Entry 6B3B (X-ray diffraction, 1.85 A resolution); this record covers chain A.

[Chain A]
Protein: AprA Methyltransferase 1
Source organism: Moorea bouillonii
Reference sequence: A0A1U7N2Z8 (A0A1U7N2Z8_9CYAN); numbering as in UniProt (aligned over 2-629)
Sequence (652 residues; row label = number of the first residue in the row; numbers below 1 keep their minus sign (Met-22 is residue -22)):
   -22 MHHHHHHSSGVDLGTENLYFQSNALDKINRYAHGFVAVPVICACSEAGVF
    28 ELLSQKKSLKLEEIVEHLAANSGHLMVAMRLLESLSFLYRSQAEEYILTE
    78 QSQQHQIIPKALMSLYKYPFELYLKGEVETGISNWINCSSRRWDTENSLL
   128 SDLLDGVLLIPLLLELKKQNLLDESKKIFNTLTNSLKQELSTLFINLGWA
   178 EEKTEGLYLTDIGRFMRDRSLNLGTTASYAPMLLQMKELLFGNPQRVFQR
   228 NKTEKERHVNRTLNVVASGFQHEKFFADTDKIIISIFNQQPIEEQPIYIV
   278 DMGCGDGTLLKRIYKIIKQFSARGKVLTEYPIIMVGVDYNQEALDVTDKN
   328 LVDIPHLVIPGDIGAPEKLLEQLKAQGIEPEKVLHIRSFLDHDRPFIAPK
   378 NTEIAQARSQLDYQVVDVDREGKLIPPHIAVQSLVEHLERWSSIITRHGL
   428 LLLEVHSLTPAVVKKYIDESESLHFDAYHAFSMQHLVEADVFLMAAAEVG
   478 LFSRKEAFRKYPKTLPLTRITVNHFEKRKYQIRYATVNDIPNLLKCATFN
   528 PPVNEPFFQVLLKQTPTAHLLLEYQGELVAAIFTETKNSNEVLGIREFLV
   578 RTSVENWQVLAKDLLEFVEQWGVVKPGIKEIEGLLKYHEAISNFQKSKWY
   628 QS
Unresolved in the structure: -22 to 0, 150-154
Differences from the reference sequence: expression tag (-22 to 1); engineered mutation Ile274 (Ser in A0A1U7N2Z8), Pro528 (Gln in A0A1U7N2Z8)
Ion coordination: Mn2+: His369, His456, Gln461 (together with malonate ion)
Small-molecule neighbours:
  - malonate ion (MLI): Thr202, Tyr206, Arg238, Asn241, Ser245, His249, His369, Asp370, Phe452, Tyr455, His456, Gln461
  - S-adenosylmethionine (SAM): His249, Phe253, Met279, Gly280, Gly282, Asp315, Tyr316, Asn317, Ala320, Gly338, Asp339, Ile340, Ser365, Phe366, Leu367, Pro372
Reported in the primary citation:
  - binding site for malonate ion: Tyr206, Asn241, Gln461
  - catalytic residues: Ser245, Tyr455 (proposed by the authors, not directly observed)
  - mutagenesis - S245A, Y455F: abolished catalytic activity on second methyl transfer
  - binding site for glycerol: Arg496
  - mutagenesis - R196E, Y206F, K251E, R496A: abolished catalytic activity
  - binding site for S-adenosylmethionine: His249
  - mutagenesis - D370N: decreased catalytic activity
  - mutagenesis - H249A: abolished catalytic activity on malonyl-ACP
  - mutagenesis - S274I/Q528P: unchanged catalytic activity

[Overview]
Bound to chain A: S-adenosylmethionine and malonate ion. The Mn2+ site is built by His369, His456 and Gln461.
The paper reports catalytic residues Ser245 and Tyr455; R196E, Y206F and K251E, among others, abolish
catalytic activity; 9 substitutions were tested in all.
Chain A is AprA Methyltransferase 1 (Moorea bouillonii); the structure, AprA Methyltransferase 1 - GNAT in
complex with Mn2+ , SAM, and Malonate, was determined by X-ray diffraction (same publication as 6B39 and
6B3A).
